PDB entry 8IMO | electron microscopy, 3.08 A resolution | chains 5 and S of the 40 polymer chains in the assembly

Chain 5:
Molecule: CpcN
Organism: Anthocerotibacter panamensis
Chain sequence (1182 residues; row label = number of the first residue in the row):
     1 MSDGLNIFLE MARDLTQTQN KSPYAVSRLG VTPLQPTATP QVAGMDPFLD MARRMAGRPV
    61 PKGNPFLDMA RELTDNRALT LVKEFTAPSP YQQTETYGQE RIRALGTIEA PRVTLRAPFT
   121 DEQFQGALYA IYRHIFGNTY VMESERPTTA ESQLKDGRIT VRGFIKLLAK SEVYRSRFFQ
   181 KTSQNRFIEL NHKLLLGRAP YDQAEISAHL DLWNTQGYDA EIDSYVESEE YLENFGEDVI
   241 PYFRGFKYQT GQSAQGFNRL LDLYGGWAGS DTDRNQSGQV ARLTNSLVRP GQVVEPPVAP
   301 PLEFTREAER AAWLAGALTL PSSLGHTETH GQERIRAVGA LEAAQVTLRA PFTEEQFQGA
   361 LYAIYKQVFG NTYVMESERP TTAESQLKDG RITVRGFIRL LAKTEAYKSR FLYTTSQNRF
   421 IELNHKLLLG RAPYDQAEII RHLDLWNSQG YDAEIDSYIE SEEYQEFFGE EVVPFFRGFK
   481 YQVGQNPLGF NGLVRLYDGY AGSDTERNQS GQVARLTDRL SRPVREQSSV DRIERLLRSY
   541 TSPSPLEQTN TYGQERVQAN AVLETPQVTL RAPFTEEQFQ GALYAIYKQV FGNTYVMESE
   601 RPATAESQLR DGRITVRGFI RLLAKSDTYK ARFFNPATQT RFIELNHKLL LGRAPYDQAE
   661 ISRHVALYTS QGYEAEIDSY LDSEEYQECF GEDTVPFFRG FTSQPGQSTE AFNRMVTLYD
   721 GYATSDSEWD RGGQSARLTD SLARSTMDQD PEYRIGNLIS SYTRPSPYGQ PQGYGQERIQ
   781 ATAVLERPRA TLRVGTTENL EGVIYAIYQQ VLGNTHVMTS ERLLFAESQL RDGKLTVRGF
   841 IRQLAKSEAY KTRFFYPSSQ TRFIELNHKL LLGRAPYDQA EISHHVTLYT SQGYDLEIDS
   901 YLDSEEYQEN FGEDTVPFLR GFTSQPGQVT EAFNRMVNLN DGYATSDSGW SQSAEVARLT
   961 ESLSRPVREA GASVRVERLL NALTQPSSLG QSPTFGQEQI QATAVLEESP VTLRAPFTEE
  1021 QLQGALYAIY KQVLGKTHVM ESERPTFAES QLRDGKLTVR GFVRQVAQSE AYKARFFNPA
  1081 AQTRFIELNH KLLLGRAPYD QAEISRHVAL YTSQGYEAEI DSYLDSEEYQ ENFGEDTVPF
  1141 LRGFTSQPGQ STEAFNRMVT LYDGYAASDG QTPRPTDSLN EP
Disordered / not traced: 1-46, 749-1182
Ligand contacts:
  - phycocyanobilin (CYC), molecule 1: Gly98, Gln99, Phe246, Lys247, Tyr248, Gln252, Ser253, Ala254, Phe257
  - phycocyanobilin (CYC), molecule 2: Arg133, Asn138, Thr139, Tyr140, Trp267, Ala268, Ser270, Thr272, Asp273, Arg274
  - phycocyanobilin (CYC), molecule 3: Glu151, Ser152, Gln153, Lys155, Asp156, Arg158
  - phycocyanobilin (CYC), molecule 4: Ser183, Gln184, Asn185, Gln203, Ser207, Leu210, Trp213
  - phycocyanobilin (CYC), molecule 5: Gly331, Gln332, Phe479, Lys480, Tyr481, Gln485, Asn486, Pro487, Phe490
  - phycocyanobilin (CYC), molecule 6: Asn371, Thr372, Tyr373, Tyr500, Ala501, Ser503, Thr505, Arg507
  - phycocyanobilin (CYC), molecule 7: Thr382, Ser385, Gln386, Lys388, Asp389, Arg391
  - phycocyanobilin (CYC), molecule 8: Ser416, Gln417, Asn418, Gln436, Ile439, Ile440, Leu443, Trp446, Arg525
  - phycocyanobilin (CYC), molecule 9: Gly553, Phe701, Ser703, Gln707, Thr709, Phe712
  - phycocyanobilin (CYC), molecule 10: Lys588, Asn593, Thr594, Tyr595, Val596, Tyr722, Ala723, Ser725, Ser727, Trp729
  - phycocyanobilin (CYC), molecule 11: Thr604, Ser607, Gln608, Asp611
  - phycocyanobilin (CYC), molecule 12: Thr638, Gln639, Thr640, Gln658, Ser662, Val665

Chain S:
Molecule: CpcA
Organism: Anthocerotibacter panamensis
Chain sequence (163 residues; row label = number of the first residue in the row):
     1 MSRTVITEVI ATADSQGRFL NSTELQAAFG RFERAVPAIE AARALTKNQD ALVKGAVQAV
    61 FKKFPYVTQP GEKGYGDSNQ AKCARDIGYY LRFITYSLVA SGTGPLDDYV IAGLREVNRA
   121 FNLNPLWYIE ALNYIKGETG KLLSGQSKTE ALLYIDHAIN ALS
Disordered / not traced: 1
Ligand contacts:
  - phycocyanobilin (CYC), molecule 1: Leu25, Gln26, Phe29
  - phycocyanobilin (CYC), molecule 2: Arg34, Gln146, Thr149, Leu153
  - phycocyanobilin (CYC), molecule 3: Val60, Phe61, Val67, Lys73, Gly74, Asn79, Gln80, Lys82, Cys83, Arg85, Asp86, Tyr89, Tyr90, Phe93, Val110, Val117, Phe121, Leu123, Trp127, Tyr128

Chain 5 / chain S interface:
Residue-residue contacts - 31 pairs, chain 5 then chain S:
  Leu302(5) with Lys62(S)
  Phe304(5) with Phe61(S), hydrophobic; Lys62(S)
  Thr305(5) with Gln58(S), hydrogen bond
  Glu307(5) with Thr68(S)
  Ala308(5) with Lys54(S); Val57(S), hydrophobic; Gln58(S)
  Glu309(5) with Lys54(S), salt bridge
  Arg310(5) with Asp77(S), salt bridge
  Ala311(5) with Gln80(S); Ala81(S); Ala84(S)
  Ala312(5) with Lys54(S); Ala84(S), hydrophobic
  Leu314(5) with Asp77(S); Ala81(S), hydrophobic
  Ala315(5) with Ala81(S); Ala84(S), hydrophobic; Arg85(S)
  Leu318(5) with Ala81(S), hydrophobic; Lys82(S); Arg85(S)
  Thr319(5) with Tyr89(S)
  Gly359(5) with Ser15(S); Gln16(S)
  Tyr362(5) with Asp14(S); Ser15(S); Gln16(S); Gly17(S)
  Tyr500(5) with Asp14(S), hydrogen bond
Interface residues without a listed pair, chain 5 (17 interface residues in all): Gln358
Interface residues without a listed pair, chain S (20 interface residues in all): Val53, Ser78, Arg92

Overview:
17 residues of chain 5 face 20 of chain S across their interface; the contacts include 2 hydrogen bonds and 2
salt bridges. Polar pairs include Glu309(5)-Lys54(S), Arg310(5)-Asp77(S) and Thr305(5)-Gln58(S). Chain 5 binds
12 copies of phycocyanobilin. Bound to chain S: 3 copies of phycocyanobilin.
Here chain 5 is CpcN and chain S is CpcA, both from Anthocerotibacter panamensis. Entry 8IMO (Rt1'I-Rt1'II,
Rt2I-Rt2II, Rt3'I-Rt3'II cylinder in cyanobacterial phycobilisome from Anthocerotibacter panamensis (Cluster
G)) was determined by electron microscopy, deposited together with 8IMI, 8IMJ, 8IMK, 8IML, 8IMM and 8IMN.
